Entry 9IN6 (electron microscopy, 2.80 A resolution); this record covers chains T and c of the 8 polymer chains in the assembly.

== Chain T ==
Name: major capsid of VP1
Source organism: Vibrio cholerae
Sequence (399 residues; each row starts with the number of its first residue):
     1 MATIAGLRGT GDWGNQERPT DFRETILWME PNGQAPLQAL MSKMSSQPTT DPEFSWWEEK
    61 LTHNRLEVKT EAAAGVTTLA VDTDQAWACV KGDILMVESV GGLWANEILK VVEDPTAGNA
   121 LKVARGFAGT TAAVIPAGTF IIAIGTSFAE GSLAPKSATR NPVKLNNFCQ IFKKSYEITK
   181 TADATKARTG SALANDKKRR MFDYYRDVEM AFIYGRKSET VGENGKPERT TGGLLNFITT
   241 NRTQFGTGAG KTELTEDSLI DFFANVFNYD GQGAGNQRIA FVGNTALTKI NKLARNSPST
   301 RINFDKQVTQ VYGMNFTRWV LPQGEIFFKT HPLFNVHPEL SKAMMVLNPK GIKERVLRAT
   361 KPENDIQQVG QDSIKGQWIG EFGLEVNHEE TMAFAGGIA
Unresolved in the structure: 1

== Chain c ==
Name: SHP of VP1
Source organism: Vibrio cholerae
Sequence (111 residues; numbered 1 to 111; the number before each row is that of its first residue):
     1 MLVHYGKLSD MPTVVDVNTT MGTDVPEDLL EIYVGCYAAD GKTPAAGTGV LTFHGSWNGV
    61 HKRLIGTVDL AAAGEVIAYN PPLMFGGCKK LFVSYTGVGT QIVDVYVHRG E

== Chain T / chain c interface ==
Contacting residue pairs (4; chain T residue first):
  Gly-248(T) / Leu-2(c)
  Ala-249(T) / Tyr-5(c)  hydrophobic
  Asp-257(T) / Thr-20(c)
  Pro-298(T) / Gly-22(c)
Also at the interface, not in a pair above, chain T (5 interface residues in all): Thr-247
Also at the interface, not in a pair above, chain c (5 interface residues in all): Tyr-106

== Overview ==
The chain T/chain c interface involves 5 residues from each chain.
Here chain T is major capsid of VP1 and chain c is SHP of VP1, both from Vibrio cholerae. Entry 9IN6 (Capsid
of Vibrio cholerae phage mature VP1) was determined by electron microscopy (same publication as 8ZKK and
8ZKM).
